PDB entry 4JAG | X-ray diffraction, 2.10 A resolution | chains A and B

[Chain A]
Name: Citrate synthase
Organism: Escherichia coli
Notes: EC 2.3.3.1
UniProt: P0ABH7 (CISY_ECOLI); residues 1-426 here correspond to UniProt positions 2-427 (UniProt number = residue number + 1)
Sequence (426 residues; each row starts with the number of its first residue):
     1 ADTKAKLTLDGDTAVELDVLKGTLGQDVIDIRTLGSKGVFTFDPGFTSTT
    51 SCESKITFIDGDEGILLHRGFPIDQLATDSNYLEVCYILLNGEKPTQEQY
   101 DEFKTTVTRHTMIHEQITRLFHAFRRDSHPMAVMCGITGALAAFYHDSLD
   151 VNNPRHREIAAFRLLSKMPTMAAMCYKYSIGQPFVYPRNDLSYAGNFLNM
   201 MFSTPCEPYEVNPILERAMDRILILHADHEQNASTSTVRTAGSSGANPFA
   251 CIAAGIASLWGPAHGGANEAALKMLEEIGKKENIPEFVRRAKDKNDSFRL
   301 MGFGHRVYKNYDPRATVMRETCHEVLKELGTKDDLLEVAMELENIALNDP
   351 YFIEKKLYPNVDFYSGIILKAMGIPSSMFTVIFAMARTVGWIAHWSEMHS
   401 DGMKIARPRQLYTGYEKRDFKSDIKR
Sequence notes: engineered mutation Thr50 (Ala51 in P0ABH7), Gly279 (Ser280 in P0ABH7), Lys280 (Ser281 in P0ABH7), Lys281 (Val282 in P0ABH7), Glu282 (Lys283 in P0ABH7), Asn283 (His284 in P0ABH7)
Swiss-Prot annotation at these positions:
  - active site: His305, Asp362
Ligand contacts: oxaloacetate ion (OAA): His229, Gln231, Asn232, Leu259, Arg299, His305, Arg306, Val307, Arg314, Arg387

[Chain B]
Name: Citrate synthase
Organism: Escherichia coli
Notes: EC 2.3.3.1
UniProt: P0ABH7 (CISY_ECOLI); residues 1001-1426 here correspond to UniProt positions 2-427 (UniProt number = residue number - 999)
Sequence (426 residues; row label = number of the first residue in the row):
  1001 ADTKAKLTLDGDTAVELDVLKGTLGQDVIDIRTLGSKGVFTFDPGFTSTT
  1051 SCESKITFIDGDEGILLHRGFPIDQLATDSNYLEVCYILLNGEKPTQEQY
  1101 DEFKTTVTRHTMIHEQITRLFHAFRRDSHPMAVMCGITGALAAFYHDSLD
  1151 VNNPRHREIAAFRLLSKMPTMAAMCYKYSIGQPFVYPRNDLSYAGNFLNM
  1201 MFSTPCEPYEVNPILERAMDRILILHADHEQNASTSTVRTAGSSGANPFA
  1251 CIAAGIASLWGPAHGGANEAALKMLEEIGKKENIPEFVRRAKDKNDSFRL
  1301 MGFGHRVYKNYDPRATVMRETCHEVLKELGTKDDLLEVAMELENIALNDP
  1351 YFIEKKLYPNVDFYSGIILKAMGIPSSMFTVIFAMARTVGWIAHWSEMHS
  1401 DGMKIARPRQLYTGYEKRDFKSDIKR
Sequence notes: engineered mutation Thr1050 (Ala51 in P0ABH7), Gly1279 (Ser280 in P0ABH7), Lys1280 (Ser281 in P0ABH7), Lys1281 (Val282 in P0ABH7), Glu1282 (Lys283 in P0ABH7), Asn1283 (His284 in P0ABH7)
Swiss-Prot annotation at these positions:
  - active site: His1305, Asp1362
Ligand contacts: oxaloacetate ion (OAA): His1229, Asn1232, Leu1259, Arg1299, His1305, Arg1306, Val1307, Arg1314, Arg1387

[Chain A / chain B interface]
Contacting residue pairs (296; chain A residue first):
  Thr3(A) with Asp1012(B)
  Leu7(A) with Asp1010(B); Gly1011(B)
  Thr8(A) with Thr1008(B); Leu1009(B); Asp1010(B), hydrogen bond (backbone-backbone)
  Leu9(A) with Leu1007(B), hydrophobic; Thr1008(B); Leu1009(B); Ile1029(B), hydrophobic
  Asp10(A) with Lys1006(B); Leu1007(B); Thr1008(B), hydrogen bond
  Gly11(A) with Lys1006(B); Leu1007(B)
  Asp12(A) with Asp1002(B); Thr1003(B); Lys1004(B), hydrogen bond (side chain-backbone); Ala1005(B), hydrogen bond (side chain-backbone)
  Leu20(A) with Phe1042(B), hydrophobic
  Lys21(A) with Leu1411(B)
  Gly22(A) with Leu1411(B); Tyr1412(B)
  Thr23(A) with Tyr1412(B), hydrogen bond (backbone-backbone); Thr1413(B); Gly1414(B), hydrogen bond (side chain-backbone); Glu1416(B)
  Leu24(A) with Tyr1412(B); Glu1416(B)
  Gln26(A) with Phe1040(B)
  Val28(A) with Phe1040(B); Phe1042(B), hydrophobic
  Ile29(A) with Phe1040(B), hydrogen bond (backbone-backbone); Thr1041(B); Phe1042(B), hydrogen bond (backbone-backbone)
  Asp30(A) with Phe1042(B)
  Ile31(A) with Thr1041(B); Phe1042(B), hydrogen bond (backbone-backbone); Asp1043(B); Ser1048(B), hydrogen bond (backbone-side chain)
  Arg32(A) with Phe1042(B); Pro1044(B)
  Leu34(A) with Ser1048(B)
  Gly35(A) with Thr1047(B); Ser1048(B), hydrogen bond (backbone-side chain)
  Val39(A) with Ile1029(B), hydrophobic; Ser1048(B)
  Phe40(A) with Val1028(B); Ile1029(B), hydrogen bond (backbone-backbone); Thr1047(B); Ser1048(B); Thr1050(B)
  Thr41(A) with Ile1029(B); Ile1031(B); Ser1048(B), hydrogen bond (backbone-backbone); Thr1049(B); Thr1050(B), hydrogen bond (backbone-backbone)
  Phe42(A) with Leu1020(B), hydrophobic; Val1028(B), hydrophobic; Ile1029(B), hydrogen bond (backbone-backbone); Asp1030(B); Ile1031(B), hydrogen bond (backbone-backbone); Arg1032(B); Thr1050(B)
  Asp43(A) with Ile1031(B); Thr1050(B), hydrogen bond (backbone-backbone)
  Pro44(A) with Arg1032(B); Ser1051(B); Lys1404(B)
  Gly45(A) with Lys1404(B); Ile1405(B); Ala1406(B); Arg1407(B), hydrogen bond (backbone-backbone)
  Phe46(A) with Phe1046(B), hydrophobic; Thr1049(B); Ser1051(B); Arg1407(B); Pro1408(B), hydrophobic; Arg1409(B)
  Thr47(A) with Arg1032(B)
  Ser48(A) with Ile1031(B), hydrogen bond (side chain-backbone); Arg1032(B), hydrogen bond (side chain-backbone); Gly1035(B), hydrogen bond (side chain-backbone); Phe1040(B); Thr1041(B), hydrogen bond (backbone-backbone)
  Thr49(A) with Ile1031(B); Thr1041(B); Thr1049(B); Arg1409(B), hydrogen bond (backbone-backbone)
  Thr50(A) with Thr1041(B), hydrogen bond (backbone-backbone); Phe1042(B); Asp1043(B), hydrogen bond (backbone-backbone); Arg1409(B); Gln1410(B); Leu1411(B)
  Ser51(A) with Pro1044(B); Phe1046(B); Pro1408(B); Arg1409(B), hydrogen bond (backbone-backbone)
  Cys52(A) with Phe1042(B); Arg1409(B); Gln1410(B); Leu1411(B), hydrogen bond (backbone-backbone)
  Glu53(A) with Leu1411(B); Thr1413(B), hydrogen bond
  Ser54(A) with Gln1410(B); Leu1411(B), hydrogen bond (backbone-backbone); Tyr1412(B); Thr1413(B), hydrogen bond (backbone-backbone); Gly1414(B)
  Lys55(A) with Thr1413(B), hydrogen bond; Gly1414(B)
  Thr57(A) with Gln1410(B), hydrogen bond (backbone-side chain); Tyr1412(B)
  Phe58(A) with Tyr1412(B), hydrophobic
  Leu67(A) with Lys1417(B)
  Arg69(A) with Arg1418(B), hydrogen bond (backbone-side chain)
  Gly70(A) with Tyr1412(B); Tyr1415(B); Glu1416(B); Lys1417(B); Arg1418(B), hydrogen bond (backbone-backbone)
  Phe71(A) with Arg1418(B); Asp1419(B); Phe1420(B), hydrophobic
  Pro72(A) with Lys1417(B); Arg1418(B)
  Gln75(A) with Asp1419(B); Phe1420(B), hydrogen bond (side chain-backbone)
  Leu76(A) with Phe1420(B), hydrophobic
  Asp79(A) with Phe1420(B)
  Ser80(A) with Phe1420(B)
  Glu84(A) with Phe1420(B); Ser1422(B), hydrogen bond; Ile1424(B)
  Ile88(A) with Phe1420(B), hydrophobic
  Gly92(A) with Tyr1415(B); Arg1418(B), hydrogen bond (backbone-side chain)
  Glu93(A) with Tyr1415(B), hydrogen bond; Arg1418(B), salt bridge
  Lys94(A) with Lys1421(B)
  Pro95(A) with Ile1424(B)
  Thr96(A) with Ile1424(B)
  Gln97(A) with Ile1424(B); Lys1425(B), hydrogen bond (side chain-backbone)
  Tyr100(A) with Ile1424(B), hydrophobic; Lys1425(B); Arg1426(B), hydrogen bond
  Lys104(A) with Arg1426(B)
  His114(A) with Arg1125(B)
  Gln116(A) with Ala1123(B), hydrogen bond (side chain-backbone)
  Leu120(A) with Leu1120(B), hydrophobic; Ala1123(B), hydrophobic; Phe1124(B), hydrophobic
  Ala123(A) with Gln1116(B), hydrogen bond (backbone-side chain); Arg1119(B); Leu1120(B), hydrophobic; Phe1144(B)
  Phe124(A) with Ala1143(B), hydrophobic
  Arg125(A) with His1114(B); Phe1144(B)
  Ser128(A) with Ala1143(B), hydrogen bond (side chain-backbone)
  Ala132(A) with Ala1143(B), hydrophobic
  Gly136(A) with Gly1139(B)
  Gly139(A) with Cys1135(B); Gly1136(B)
  Ala140(A) with Phe1124(B), hydrophobic
  Ala143(A) with Phe1124(B), hydrophobic; Ser1128(B); Ala1132(B), hydrophobic
  Phe144(A) with Phe1124(B), hydrophobic; Arg1125(B)
  Leu149(A) with His1264(B)
  Asp150(A) with Gly1265(B), hydrogen bond (side chain-backbone)
  Ser192(A) with Arg1426(B)
  Tyr193(A) with Arg1426(B)
  Glu230(A) with Gln1410(B)
  Gln231(A) with Pro1408(B); Gln1410(B), hydrogen bond
  Asn232(A) with Arg1407(B)
  Ala233(A) with Ser1244(B); Arg1407(B)
  Ser236(A) with Thr1240(B); Ala1406(B); Arg1407(B); Pro1408(B)
  Thr237(A) with Thr1240(B); Ala1241(B)
  Thr240(A) with Ser1236(B); Thr1237(B); Thr1240(B)
  Ala241(A) with Thr1237(B)
  Ser244(A) with Ala1233(B); Ser1234(B); Ser1258(B), hydrogen bond; Pro1262(B)
  Gly245(A) with Gly1261(B)
  Ala246(A) with Ala1257(B); Gly1261(B)
  Asn247(A) with Trp1260(B); His1264(B)
  Ala250(A) with Ala1257(B), hydrophobic
  Ala257(A) with Ala1246(B); Ala1250(B), hydrophobic
  Ser258(A) with Ser1244(B), hydrogen bond
  Gly261(A) with Ser1244(B); Gly1245(B); Ala1246(B)
  Pro262(A) with Ser1244(B)
  His264(A) with Leu1149(B), hydrogen bond (side chain-backbone); Asp1150(B); Gly1245(B); Asn1247(B)
  Gly265(A) with Asp1150(B)
  Gly266(A) with Asp1150(B)
  Arg306(A) with Arg1407(B)
  Ile405(A) with Ala1233(B), hydrophobic
  Ala406(A) with Gly1045(B); Phe1046(B), hydrophobic
  Arg407(A) with Gly1045(B); Phe1046(B); Arg1306(B)
  Pro408(A) with Thr1049(B); Ser1051(B); Gln1231(B); Ser1236(B)
  Arg409(A) with Thr1049(B), hydrogen bond (backbone-backbone); Thr1050(B); Ser1051(B), hydrogen bond (backbone-backbone); Cys1052(B)
  Gln410(A) with Thr1050(B); Cys1052(B); Ser1054(B); Thr1057(B), hydrogen bond (side chain-backbone); Glu1230(B); Gln1231(B), hydrogen bond
  Leu411(A) with Leu1020(B), hydrophobic; Lys1021(B); Gly1022(B); Val1028(B), hydrophobic; Thr1050(B); Cys1052(B), hydrogen bond (backbone-backbone); Glu1053(B); Ser1054(B), hydrogen bond (backbone-backbone)
  Tyr412(A) with Gly1022(B); Thr1023(B), hydrogen bond (backbone-backbone); Leu1024(B), hydrophobic; Ser1054(B); Lys1055(B); Thr1057(B); Phe1058(B), hydrophobic; Gly1070(B)
  Thr413(A) with Thr1023(B), hydrogen bond (backbone-side chain); Glu1053(B); Ser1054(B), hydrogen bond (backbone-backbone); Lys1055(B), hydrogen bond
  Gly414(A) with Thr1023(B), hydrogen bond (backbone-side chain); Ser1054(B); Lys1055(B)
  Tyr415(A) with Leu1024(B); Arg1069(B); Gly1070(B); Gly1092(B); Glu1093(B), hydrogen bond
  Glu416(A) with Thr1023(B); Leu1024(B); Gly1070(B)
  Lys417(A) with Gly1070(B); Pro1072(B)
  Arg418(A) with Arg1069(B), hydrogen bond (side chain-backbone); Gly1070(B), hydrogen bond (backbone-backbone); Phe1071(B); Pro1072(B); Gly1092(B), hydrogen bond (side chain-backbone); Glu1093(B), salt bridge
  Asp419(A) with Phe1071(B); Gln1075(B), hydrogen bond
  Phe420(A) with Phe1071(B), hydrophobic; Gln1075(B), hydrogen bond (backbone-side chain); Leu1076(B), hydrophobic; Asp1079(B); Ser1080(B); Glu1084(B); Ile1088(B), hydrophobic; Lys1094(B)
  Lys421(A) with Lys1094(B), hydrogen bond (backbone-side chain)
  Ser422(A) with Glu1084(B), hydrogen bond
  Asp423(A) with Lys1094(B), salt bridge; Pro1095(B)
  Ile424(A) with Pro1095(B); Gln1097(B); Tyr1100(B)
  Lys425(A) with Gln1097(B), hydrogen bond (backbone-side chain)
  Arg426(A) with Gln1097(B); Asp1101(B), salt bridge; Lys1104(B)
Interface residues without a listed pair, chain A (129 interface residues in all): Asp27, Ile56, Leu83, Asp101, Arg119, His122, Cys135, Ala142, Ala254, Trp260, Lys404
Interface residues without a listed pair, chain B (132 interface residues in all): Gln1026, Asp1027, Thr1033, Leu1034, Gly1038, Val1039, Ile1056, Leu1067, Asn1081, Thr1096, Ala1140, Ala1142, Asn1152, Ala1254, Gly1266

[Overview]
129 residues of chain A and 132 residues of chain B are in contact, with 68 hydrogen bonds and 4 salt bridges.
Polar contacts include Glu93(A)-Arg1418(B), Arg418(A)-Glu1093(B) and Asp423(A)-Lys1094(B). One oxaloacetate
ion molecule is bound between chain A and chain B.
Both chains are Citrate synthase (Escherichia coli). Entry 4JAG (STRUCTURAL DETERMINATION OF THE
A50T:S279G:S280K:V281K:K282E:H283N VARIANT OF CITRATE SYNTHASE FROM E. COLI COMPLEXED WITH oxaloacetate) was
determined by X-ray diffraction, deposited together with 4JAD and 4JAE.
